PDB entry 4USJ | X-ray diffraction, 2.85 A resolution | chains A and B of the 4 polymer chains in the assembly

Chain A (and B):
Molecule: Acetylglutamate kinase, chloroplastic
From: Arabidopsis thaliana
Notes: EC 2.7.2.8; chain B of this document is another copy of the same molecule, construct and numbering; everything in this record applies to it too
UniProtKB: Q9SCL7 (NAGK_ARATH); residues 1-297 here correspond to UniProt positions 51-347 (UniProt number = residue number + 50)
Chain sequence (318 residues; numbered -20 to 297; the number before each row is that of its first residue; numbers below 1 keep their minus sign (Met-20 is residue -20)):
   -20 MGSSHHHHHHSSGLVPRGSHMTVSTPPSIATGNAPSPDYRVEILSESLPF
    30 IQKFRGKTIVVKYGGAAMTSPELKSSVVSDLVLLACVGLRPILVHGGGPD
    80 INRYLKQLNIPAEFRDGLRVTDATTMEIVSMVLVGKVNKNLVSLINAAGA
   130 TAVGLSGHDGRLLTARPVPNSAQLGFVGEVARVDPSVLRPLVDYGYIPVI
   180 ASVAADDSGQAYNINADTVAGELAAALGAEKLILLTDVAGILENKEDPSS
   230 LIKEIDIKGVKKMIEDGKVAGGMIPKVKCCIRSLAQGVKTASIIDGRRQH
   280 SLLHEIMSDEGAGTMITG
Disordered / not traced: -20 to 16
Differences from the reference sequence: expression tag (-20 to 0)
Curated features (UniProtKB/Swiss-Prot):
  - binding site (ATP): Gly44, Ala45, Thr215, Asp216, Leu221, Lys247 to Lys255
  - binding site (N-acetyl-L-glutamate): Gly76, Arg98, Asn192 to Ala195
  - binding site (L-arginine): Lys210, Lys232, Glu284 to Ser287, Gly292
  - modified residue: Thr1 (N-acetylthreonine)
Ligand contacts:
  - ADP (adenosine-5'-diphosphate): Lys41, Gly43, Gly44, Ala45, Asp196, Leu214, Thr215, Asp216, Val217, Gly219, Ile220, Leu221, Lys224, Lys247, Val248, Ala249, Gly251, Met252, Lys255
  - arginine (ARG): Phe33, Lys210, Lys232, Glu284, Ile285, Ser287, Asp288, Glu289, Gly290, Ala291, Gly292, Thr293, Met294
  - N-acetyl-L-glutamate (NLG): Gly75, Gly76, Gly77, Ile80, Gly96, Leu97, Arg98, Val108, Leu112, Val156, Ser181, Asn192, Ile193, Asn194, Ala195

How chain A and chain B interact:
Pairs across the interface (41; chain A residue first):
  Asp17(A) with Arg277(B), salt bridge; His283(B), salt bridge
  Arg19(A) with Ile22(B)
  Val20(A) with His283(B)
  Glu21(A) with His279(B), salt bridge
  Ile22(A) with Arg19(B); Ile22(B), hydrophobic
  Leu23(A) with Leu23(B), hydrophobic; Met286(B), hydrophobic
  Ser24(A) with Ser58(B); His279(B)
  Ser26(A) with Arg19(B); Leu23(B)
  Phe29(A) with Arg19(B)
  Ile30(A) with Leu62(B), hydrophobic; Cys65(B), hydrophobic
  Gln31(A) with Val61(B); Cys65(B); Ala127(B), hydrogen bond (side chain-backbone); Gly128(B), hydrogen bond (side chain-backbone)
  Arg34(A) with Ala64(B); Cys65(B), hydrogen bond (side chain-backbone)
  Ser58(A) with Ser24(B); Leu27(B)
  Val61(A) with Gln31(B)
  Leu62(A) with Ile30(B), hydrophobic
  Ala64(A) with Arg34(B)
  Cys65(A) with Ile30(B), hydrophobic; Gln31(B); Arg34(B), hydrogen bond (backbone-side chain); Val66(B)
  Val66(A) with Cys65(B); Val66(B), hydrophobic
  Ala127(A) with Gln31(B), hydrogen bond (backbone-side chain)
  Gly128(A) with Gln31(B)
  Arg277(A) with Asp17(B), salt bridge
  His279(A) with Glu21(B), salt bridge; Ser24(B), hydrogen bond
  His283(A) with Asp17(B), salt bridge; Val20(B)
  Met286(A) with Arg19(B), hydrogen bond (backbone-side chain)
Interface residues without a listed pair, chain A (30 interface residues in all): Tyr18, Glu25, Leu27, Asp59, Gly67, Leu282
Interface residues without a listed pair, chain B (29 interface residues in all): Tyr18, Ser26, Asp59, Gly67, Ala129, Leu282

Summary:
30 residues of chain A face 29 of chain B across their interface; the contacts include 7 hydrogen bonds and 6
salt bridges. Polar contacts include Asp17(A)-Arg277(B), Asp17(A)-His283(B) and Glu21(A)-His279(B). Ligands of
chain A: arginine, ADP and N-acetyl-L-glutamate.
Chain A and chain B are both Acetylglutamate kinase, chloroplastic (Arabidopsis thaliana); the structure,
N-acetylglutamate kinase from Arabidopsis thaliana in complex with PII from Chlamydomonas reinhardtii, was
determined by X-ray diffraction, deposited together with 4USH and 4USI.
